Entry 5GOO (X-ray diffraction, 2.11 A resolution); this record covers chains A and C of the 3 polymer chains in the assembly.

[Chain A (and C)]
Name: Alkaline Invertase
From: Nostoc sp. PCC 7120
Notes: EC 3.2.1.26; chain C of this document is another copy of the same molecule, construct and numbering; everything in this record applies to it too
Reference sequence: Q8YWS9 (Q8YWS9_NOSS1); residues 9-460 here = UniProt positions 9-460
Amino-acid sequence (461 residues; row label = number of the first residue in the row; numbering starts at 0):
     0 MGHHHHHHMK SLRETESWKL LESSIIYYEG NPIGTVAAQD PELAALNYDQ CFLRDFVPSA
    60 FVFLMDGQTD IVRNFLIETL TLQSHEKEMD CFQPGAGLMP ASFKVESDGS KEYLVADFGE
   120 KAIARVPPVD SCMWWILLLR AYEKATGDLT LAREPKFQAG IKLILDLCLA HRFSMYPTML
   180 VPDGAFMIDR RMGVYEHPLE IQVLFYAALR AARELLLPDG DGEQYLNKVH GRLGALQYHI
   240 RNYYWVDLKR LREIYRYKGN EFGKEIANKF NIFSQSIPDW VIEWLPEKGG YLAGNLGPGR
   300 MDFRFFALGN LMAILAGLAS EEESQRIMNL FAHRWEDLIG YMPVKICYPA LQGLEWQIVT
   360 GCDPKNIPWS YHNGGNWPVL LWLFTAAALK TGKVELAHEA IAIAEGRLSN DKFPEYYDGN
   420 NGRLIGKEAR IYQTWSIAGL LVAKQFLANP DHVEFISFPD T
Not modelled in the structure: 0-9, 457-460 (chain C: 0-11, 457-460)
Modified residues: Mse0, Mse8 (selenomethionine); Mse64, Mse88, Mse98, Mse132, Mse174, Mse178, Mse186, Mse191, Mse300, Mse311, Mse327, Mse341 (selenomethionine; parent Met)
Sequence notes: expression tag (0-8)
Small-molecule neighbours: beta-D-fructofuranose (FRU): L45, N46, Y47, D116, A121, I122, V125, D188, R189, K364, Y370, H371
What the authors report for this chain:
  - catalytic residues: D188, E414

[How chain A and chain C interact]
Pairs across the interface (21):
  L247(A) - R422(C)
  R251(A) - R406(C)
  R251(A) - R422(C)  hydrogen bond (side chain-backbone)
  Y254(A) - S369(C)
  Y254(A) - D417(C)  hydrogen bond
  Y254(A) - L423(C)  hydrophobic
  Y254(A) - I424(C)
  Y254(A) - K426(C)
  R255(A) - I424(C)
  R255(A) - G425(C)  hydrogen bond (side chain-backbone)
  R255(A) - K426(C)
  R255(A) - A428(C)  hydrogen bond (side chain-backbone)
  K257(A) - L42(C)
  S273(A) - K426(C)  hydrogen bond
  Q274(A) - K426(C)
  I281(A) - R422(C)  hydrogen bond (backbone-side chain)
  I281(A) - L423(C)  hydrophobic
  E282(A) - N419(C)
  E282(A) - N420(C)  hydrogen bond
  L284(A) - R422(C)  hydrogen bond (backbone-side chain)
  E286(A) - R422(C)
Also at the interface, not in a pair above, chain A (14 interface residues in all): L250, D278, P285
Also at the interface, not in a pair above, chain C (17 interface residues in all): Q351, I366, W368, E427, I430

[Overview]
Chain A and chain C form an interface of 14 and 17 residues respectively, with 8 hydrogen bonds. Polar
contacts include R251(A)-R422(C), Y254(A)-D417(C) and R255(A)-G425(C). Ligands of chain A:
beta-D-fructofuranose. The paper reports catalytic residues D188(A) and E414(A).
Both chains are Alkaline Invertase (Nostoc sp. PCC 7120). Entry 5GOO (Crystal structure of alkaline invertase
InvA from Anabaena sp. PCC 7120 complexed with fructose) was determined by X-ray diffraction together with
5GOP and 5GOQ from the same study.
